7ARB - chains E and F of the 47 polymer chains in the assembly; structure by electron microscopy, 3.41 A resolution.

[Chain E]
Molecule: NADH dehydrogenase [ubiquinone] flavoprotein 2, mitochondrial
Source organism: Arabidopsis thaliana
Notes: EC 7.1.1.2
UniProtKB: O22769 (NDUV2_ARATH); residue numbers follow UniProt; this construct covers 1-255
Chain sequence (255 residues; numbered 1 to 255; the number before each row is that of its first residue):
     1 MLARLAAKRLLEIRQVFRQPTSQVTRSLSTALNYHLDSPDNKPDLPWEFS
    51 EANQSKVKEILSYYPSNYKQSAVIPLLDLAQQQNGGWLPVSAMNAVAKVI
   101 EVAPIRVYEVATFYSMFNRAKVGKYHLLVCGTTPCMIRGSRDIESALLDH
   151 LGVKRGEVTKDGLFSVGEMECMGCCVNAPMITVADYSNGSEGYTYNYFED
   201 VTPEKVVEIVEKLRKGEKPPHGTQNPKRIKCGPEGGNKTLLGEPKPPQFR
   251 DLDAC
Not modelled in the structure: 1-29, 222-255
Ion coordination: 2Fe-2S cluster Fe: Met169, Cys171
Residues lining bound ligands: 2Fe-2S cluster (FES): Gly131, Thr132, Cys135, Ser140, Met169, Cys171, Met172, Cys175, Ala178, Met180, Tyr197
UniProt features mapped onto this chain:
  - binding site ([2Fe-2S] cluster): Cys130, Cys135, Cys171, Cys175

[Chain F]
Molecule: NADH dehydrogenase [ubiquinone] flavoprotein 1, mitochondrial
Source organism: Arabidopsis thaliana
Notes: EC 7.1.1.2
UniProtKB: Q9FNN5 (NDUV1_ARATH); numbering as in UniProt (aligned over 1-486)
Chain sequence (486 residues; each row starts with the number of its first residue):
     1 MAPVRGILGLQRAVSIWKESNRLTPALRSFSTQAASTSTTPQPPPPPPPP
    51 EKTHFGGLKDEDRIFTNLYGLHDPFLKGAMKRGDWHRTKDLVLKGTDWIV
   101 NEMKKSGLRGRGGAGFPSGLKWSFMPKVSDGRPSYLVVNADESEPGTCKD
   151 REIMRHDPHKLLEGCLIAGVGMRASAAYIYIRGEYVNERLNLEKARREAY
   201 AAGLLGKNACGSGYDFEVYIHFGAGAYICGEETALLESLEGKQGKPRLKP
   251 PFPANAGLYGCPTTVTNVETVAVSPTILRRGPEWFSSFGRKNNAGTKLFC
   301 ISGHVNKPCTVEEEMSIPLKELIERHCGGVRGGWDNLLAIIPGGSSVPLI
   351 PKNICEDVLMDFDALKAVQSGLGTAAVIVMDKSTDVVDAIARLSYFYKHE
   401 SCGQCTPCREGTGWLWMIMERMKVGNAKLEEIDMLQEVTKQIEGHTICAL
   451 GDAAAWPVQGLIRHFRPELERRIRERAERELLQAAA
Not modelled in the structure: 1-50, 485-486
Cystine bridges: Cys148-Cys300
Ion coordination: 4Fe-4S cluster Fe: Cys402, Cys405, Cys408, Cys448
Residues lining bound ligands:
  - FMN (flavin mononucleotide): Gly110, Arg111, Gly112, Gly113, Ala114, Lys121, Asn139, Asp141, Glu142, Ser143, Glu144, Tyr227, Ile228, Gly230, Glu231, Glu232, Val265, Thr266, Asn267, Thr270, Ala449, Leu450
  - 4Fe-4S cluster (SF4): Ile228, Pro246, Ser401, Cys402, Gly403, Gln404, Cys405, Cys408, Arg409, Thr446, Ile447, Cys448, Leu450, Gly451
UniProt features mapped onto this chain:
  - binding site (NADH): Gly110 to Gly119
  - binding site (FMN): Phe222 to Thr270
  - binding site ([4Fe-4S] cluster): Cys402, Cys405, Cys408, Cys448

[Chain E / chain F interface]
Contacting residue pairs (74; chain E residue first):
  Tyr63(E) - Tyr178(F)  hydrogen bond (backbone-side chain)
  Tyr63(E) - Glu193(F)
  Tyr63(E) - Arg196(F)
  Tyr63(E) - Tyr219(F)
  Tyr64(E) - Tyr178(F)  hydrophobic
  Tyr64(E) - His221(F)  hydrogen bond
  Tyr64(E) - Tyr259(F)
  Tyr68(E) - Tyr259(F)
  Gln70(E) - Glu240(F)
  Gln70(E) - Gly241(F)  hydrogen bond (side chain-backbone)
  Gln70(E) - Lys242(F)
  Ser71(E) - His221(F)
  Ser71(E) - Leu239(F)  hydrogen bond (side chain-backbone)
  Ser71(E) - Glu240(F)
  Ser71(E) - Gly241(F)
  Ser71(E) - Tyr259(F)  hydrogen bond
  Val73(E) - Gly241(F)
  Ile74(E) - Phe222(F)
  Ile74(E) - Ala224(F)  hydrophobic
  Ile74(E) - Ser238(F)
  Pro75(E) - His221(F)
  Pro75(E) - Phe222(F)  hydrophobic
  Asp78(E) - Phe222(F)
  Glu109(E) - Gln243(F)  hydrogen bond (backbone-side chain)
  Val110(E) - Gly241(F)
  Phe113(E) - Gln243(F)
  Phe113(E) - Gly244(F)
  Phe113(E) - Lys245(F)
  Phe113(E) - Cys402(F)  hydrophobic
  Tyr114(E) - Ala224(F)
  Tyr114(E) - Ala226(F)  hydrophobic
  Tyr114(E) - Cys229(F)  hydrophobic
  Tyr114(E) - Ser238(F)  hydrogen bond
  Tyr114(E) - Lys242(F)  hydrogen bond (side chain-backbone)
  Tyr114(E) - Gly244(F)  hydrogen bond (side chain-backbone)
  Ser115(E) - Ala224(F)  hydrogen bond (backbone-backbone)
  Ser115(E) - Gly225(F)  hydrogen bond (side chain-backbone)
  Met116(E) - Gly183(F)
  Met116(E) - Glu184(F)
  Met116(E) - Ala224(F)  hydrogen bond (backbone-backbone)
  Met116(E) - Gly225(F)
  Phe117(E) - Ala224(F)  hydrophobic
  Thr133(E) - Arg392(F)  hydrogen bond (side chain-backbone)
  Thr133(E) - Leu393(F)
  Pro134(E) - Pro145(F)  hydrophobic
  Pro134(E) - Gly146(F)
  Met136(E) - Arg392(F)  hydrogen bond
  Ile137(E) - His304(F)
  Ile137(E) - Arg392(F)
  Arg138(E) - Gly303(F)  hydrogen bond (side chain-backbone)
  Arg138(E) - Val305(F)  hydrogen bond (side chain-backbone)
  Arg138(E) - Pro308(F)
  Glu170(E) - Arg182(F)
  Glu170(E) - Glu184(F)
  Glu170(E) - His399(F)
  Glu170(E) - Glu400(F)
  Cys171(E) - Arg182(F)  hydrogen bond (backbone-side chain)
  Met172(E) - Thr147(F)
  Met172(E) - Arg151(F)
  Met172(E) - Arg182(F)  hydrogen bond (backbone-side chain)
  Met172(E) - Tyr185(F)  hydrogen bond (backbone-side chain)
  Gly173(E) - Gly146(F)
  Gly173(E) - Thr147(F)
  Cys174(E) - Gly146(F)  hydrogen bond (side chain-backbone)
  Cys174(E) - Thr147(F)
  Cys174(E) - Cys148(F)  hydrogen bond
  Cys174(E) - Cys300(F)  disulfide
  Cys174(E) - Ser302(F)
  Val176(E) - Pro308(F)  hydrophobic
  Tyr193(E) - Val186(F)
  Tyr195(E) - Glu184(F)
  Tyr195(E) - Val186(F)  hydrophobic
  Tyr195(E) - Asn187(F)
  Tyr197(E) - Glu184(F)
Also at the interface, not in a pair above, chain E (36 interface residues in all): Glu59, Pro65, Thr132, Arg141, Glu168, Asn196
Also at the interface, not in a pair above, chain F (47 interface residues in all): Arg197, Gly223, Ile228, Thr384, Ala389, Phe396
Inter-chain disulfides: Cys174(E)-Cys300(F)

[Summary]
36 residues of chain E face 47 of chain F across their interface, with 1 disulfide bond and 21 hydrogen bonds.
Polar pairs include Tyr63(E)-Tyr178(F), Tyr64(E)-His221(F) and Gln70(E)-Gly241(F). Ligands of chain E: 2Fe-2S
cluster. Chain F binds flavin mononucleotide and 4Fe-4S cluster.
Chain E is NADH dehydrogenase [ubiquinone] flavoprotein 2, mitochondrial and chain F is NADH dehydrogenase
[ubiquinone] flavoprotein 1, mitochondrial, both from Arabidopsis thaliana; the structure, Cryo-EM structure
of Arabidopsis thaliana Complex-I (complete composition), was determined by electron microscopy together with
7AQQ, 7AQR, 7AQW, 7AR7, 7AR8, 7AR9, 7ARC and 7ARD from the same study.
